Entry 9F3S (electron microscopy, 4.20 A resolution (low resolution: residue-level contacts below are approximate; hydrogen-bond / salt-bridge calls are withheld)); this record covers chains S and B of the 14 polymer chains in the assembly.

# Chain S
Protein: Microtubule-associated protein RP/EB family member 3
Organism: Homo sapiens
UniProtKB: Q9UPY8 (MARE3_HUMAN); residues 1-131 here = UniProt positions 1-131
Chain sequence (131 residues; each row starts with the number of its first residue):
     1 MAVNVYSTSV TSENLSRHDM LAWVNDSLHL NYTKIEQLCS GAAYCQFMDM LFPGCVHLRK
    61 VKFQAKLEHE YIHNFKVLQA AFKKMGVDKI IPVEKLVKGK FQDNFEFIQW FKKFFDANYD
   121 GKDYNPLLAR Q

# Chain B
Protein: Tubulin beta-3 chain
Organism: Homo sapiens
UniProtKB: Q13509 (TBB3_HUMAN); numbering as in UniProt (aligned over 1-450)
Chain sequence (456 residues; each row starts with the number of its first residue):
     1 MREIVHIQAG QCGNQIGAKF WEVISDEHGI DPSGNYVGDS DLQLERISVY YNEASSHKYV
    61 PRAILVDLEP GTMDSVRSGA FGHLFRPDNF IFGQSGAGNN WAKGHYTEGA ELVDSVLDVV
   121 RKECENCDCL QGFQLTHSLG GGTGSGMGTL LISKVREEYP DRIMNTFSVV PSPKVSDTVV
   181 EPYNATLSIH QLVENTDETY CIDNEALYDI CFRTLKLATP TYGDLNHLVS ATMSGVTTSL
   241 RFPGQLNADL RKLAVNMVPF PRLHFFMPGF APLTARGSQQ YRALTVPELT QQMFDAKNMM
   301 AACDPRHGRY LTVATVFRGR MSMKEVDEQM LAIQSKNSSY FVEWIPNNVK VAVCDIPPRG
   361 LKMSSTFIGN STAIQELFKR ISEQFTAMFR RKAFLHWYTG EGMDEMEFTE AESNMNDLVS
   421 EYQQYQDATA EEEGEMYEDD EEESEAQGPK ENLYFQ
Not modelled in the structure: 430-456
Construct notes: expression tag (451-456)
Bound ions: Mg2+: Glu69 (together with GTP)
Small-molecule neighbours: GTP (guanosine-5'-triphosphate): Gly10, Gln11, Cys12, Gln15, Ile16, Asp67, Gly96, Ala97, Gly98, Asn99, Ser138, Gly141, Gly142, Thr143, Gly144, Val169, Asp177, Asn204, Tyr222, Leu225, Asn226
Swiss-Prot annotation at these positions:
  - motif: Met1 to Ile4 (MREI motif)
  - binding site (GDP): Gly10, Gln11, Cys12, Gln15, Asn99, Ser138, Gly142, Thr143, Gly144, Asp177, Asn204, Tyr222, Asn226
  - binding site (GTP): Gln11, Glu69, Ser138, Gly142, Thr143, Gly144, Asn204, Asn226
  - binding site (Mg(2+)): Glu69
  - modified residue: Ser172 (Phosphoserine), Glu438 (5-glutamyl polyglutamate), Ser444 (Phosphoserine)
  - natural variant: Arg62 (R62Q: In CFEOM3A), Thr178 (T178M: In CDCBM1), Glu205 (E205K: In CDCBM1), Arg262 (R262C: In CFEOM3A; R262H: In CFEOM3A), Ala302 (A302T: In CFEOM3A; A302V: In CDCBM1), Met323 (M323V: In CDCBM1), Arg380 (R380C: In CFEOM3A), Glu410 (E410K: In CFEOM3A), Asp417 (D417H: In CFEOM3A; D417N: In CFEOM3A)

# Interface between chain S and chain B
Contacting residue pairs - 4 pairs, chain S then chain B:
  Lys66(S) - His307(B)
  Leu67(S) - Glu376(B)
  Glu68(S) - Lys174(B)
  Ile72(S) - Lys174(B)
Interface residues without a listed pair, chain S (6 interface residues in all): Arg59, His69
Interface residues without a listed pair, chain B (6 interface residues in all): Pro173, Arg380, Arg390

# Overview
Chain S and chain B each contribute 6 residues to their interface. Bound to chain B: GTP. From UniProt: 13
GDP-binding residues, 8 GTP-binding residues and Mg2+-binding residue Glu69(B) on chain B.
Chain S is Microtubule-associated protein RP/EB family member 3 and chain B is Tubulin beta-3 chain, both from
Homo sapiens; the structure, 13pf mosaic 20%E254Q - 80% E254N microtubule from recombinant human tubulin
decorated with EB3, was determined by electron microscopy together with 9F3B, 9F3H and 9F3R from the same
study.
